1R1T - chains A and B; structure by X-ray diffraction, 1.70 A resolution.

Chain A (and B):
Name: Transcriptional repressor smtB
Source organism: Synechococcus elongatus PCC 7942
Notes: chain B of this document is another copy of the same molecule, construct and numbering; everything in this record applies to it too
Reference sequence: P30340 (SMTB_SYNP7); residues 1-122 here = UniProt positions 1-122
Sequence (122 residues; numbered 1 to 122; the number before each row is that of its first residue):
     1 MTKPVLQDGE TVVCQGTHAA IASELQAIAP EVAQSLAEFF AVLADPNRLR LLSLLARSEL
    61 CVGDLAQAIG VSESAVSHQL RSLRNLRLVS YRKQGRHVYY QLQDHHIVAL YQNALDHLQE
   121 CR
Unresolved in the structure: 1-23, 122 (chain B: 1-19, 119-122)

Chain A / chain B interface:
Pairs across the interface - 85 pairs, chain A then chain B:
  L25(A) - L54(B)  hydrophobic
  L25(A) - R57(B)
  Q26(A) - L54(B)
  Q26(A) - R57(B)  hydrogen bond (backbone-side chain)
  A27(A) - R50(B)
  A27(A) - S53(B)
  A27(A) - L54(B)
  I28(A) - R50(B)  hydrogen bond (backbone-side chain)
  I28(A) - S53(B)  hydrogen bond (backbone-side chain)
  I28(A) - Y111(B)
  V32(A) - L115(B)  hydrophobic
  A33(A) - P46(B)
  A33(A) - L49(B)
  A33(A) - R50(B)
  Q34(A) - P46(B)
  S35(A) - L118(B)
  L36(A) - L49(B)  hydrophobic
  L36(A) - Y111(B)  hydrophobic
  L36(A) - A114(B)  hydrophobic
  L36(A) - L118(B)  hydrophobic
  A37(A) - A44(B)
  A37(A) - D45(B)
  A37(A) - P46(B)
  A37(A) - L49(B)
  F39(A) - A114(B)  hydrophobic
  F39(A) - H117(B)
  F39(A) - L118(B)  hydrophobic
  F40(A) - F40(B)  hydrophobic
  F40(A) - L43(B)  hydrophobic
  F40(A) - A44(B)
  F40(A) - L49(B)  hydrophobic
  F40(A) - A114(B)  hydrophobic
  A41(A) - A44(B)
  L43(A) - F40(B)  hydrophobic
  A44(A) - A37(B)
  A44(A) - A41(B)
  D45(A) - A37(B)
  P46(A) - A33(B)
  P46(A) - Q34(B)
  P46(A) - A37(B)  hydrophobic
  L49(A) - I28(B)
  L49(A) - A33(B)
  L49(A) - L36(B)
  L49(A) - A37(B)
  L49(A) - F40(B)  hydrophobic
  R50(A) - A27(B)
  R50(A) - I28(B)  hydrogen bond (side chain-backbone)
  R50(A) - P30(B)
  R50(A) - A33(B)
  S53(A) - A27(B)
  S53(A) - I28(B)  hydrogen bond (side chain-backbone)
  L54(A) - Q26(B)
  L54(A) - A27(B)
  R57(A) - L25(B)
  S58(A) - I21(B)
  L60(A) - A22(B)  hydrophobic
  D64(A) - A22(B)
  R87(A) - H117(B)  hydrogen bond (backbone-side chain)
  Q103(A) - H117(B)
  D104(A) - H117(B)  salt bridge
  H106(A) - N113(B)  hydrogen bond
  H106(A) - D116(B)
  H106(A) - H117(B)
  I107(A) - H117(B)
  A109(A) - N113(B)
  L110(A) - L110(B)
  L110(A) - A114(B)  hydrophobic
  Y111(A) - I28(B)
  Y111(A) - L36(B)  hydrophobic
  N113(A) - H106(B)
  N113(A) - A109(B)
  A114(A) - L36(B)  hydrophobic
  A114(A) - F39(B)  hydrophobic
  A114(A) - F40(B)  hydrophobic
  A114(A) - L110(B)  hydrophobic
  L115(A) - V32(B)  hydrophobic
  D116(A) - H106(B)  salt bridge
  H117(A) - F39(B)
  H117(A) - R87(B)  hydrogen bond (side chain-backbone)
  H117(A) - Q103(B)
  H117(A) - H106(B)
  H117(A) - I107(B)
  L118(A) - S35(B)
  L118(A) - L36(B)  hydrophobic
  L118(A) - F39(B)  hydrophobic
Interface residues without a listed pair, chain A (42 interface residues in all): E24, P30, I69
Interface residues without a listed pair, chain B (40 interface residues in all): A29, A68

In short:
42 residues of chain A face 40 of chain B across their interface; the contacts include 8 hydrogen bonds and 2
salt bridges. Polar contacts include D104(A)-H117(B), D116(A)-H106(B) and Q26(A)-R57(B).
Both chains are Transcriptional repressor smtB (Synechococcus elongatus PCC 7942). Entry 1R1T (Crystal
structure of the cyanobacterial metallothionein repressor SmtB in the apo-form) was determined by X-ray
diffraction, deposited together with 1R1U, 1R1V, 1R22 and 1R23.
